9PN0 - chains E and A of the 5 polymer chains in the assembly; structure by electron microscopy, 2.30 A resolution.

# Chain E
Protein: HL2
Amino-acid sequence (17 residues; numbered 1 to 18; 1 number in that range is skipped by the numbering (no residue carries it; nothing is unmodelled there); the number before each row is that of its first residue):
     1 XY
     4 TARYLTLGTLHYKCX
Modified / non-standard residues: ACE (acetyl group) at position 1; NH2 (amino group) at position 18
Covalent attachments: covalent link ACE_1-Cys17

# Chain A
Protein: Huntingtin
From: Homo sapiens
UniProtKB: P42858 (HD_HUMAN); the construct has insertions or renumbered stretches relative to UniProt, so the offset changes along the chain: 1-38 = UniProt 1-38; 41-3144 = UniProt 39-3142
Amino-acid sequence (3156 residues; row label = number of the first residue in the row):
     1 MATLEKLMKAFESLKSFQQQQQQQQQQQQQQQQQQQQQQQPPPPPPPPPP
    51 PQLPQPPPQAQPLLPQPQPPPPPPPPPPGPAVAEEPLHRPKKELSATKKD
   101 RVNHCLTICENIVAQSVRNSPEFQKLLGIAMELFLLCSDDAESDVRMVAD
   151 ECLNKVIKALMDSNLPRLQLELYKEIKKNGAPRSLRAALWRFAELAHLVR
   201 PQKCRPYLVNLLPCLTRTSKRPEESVQETLAAAVPKIMASFGNFANDNEI
   251 KVLLKAFIANLKSSSPTIRRTAAGSAVSICQHSRRTQYFYSWLLNVLLGL
   301 LVPVEDEHSTLLILGVLLTLRYLVPLLQQQVKDTSLKGSFGVTRKEMEVS
   351 PSAEQLVQVYELTLHHTQHQDHNVVTGALELLQQLFRTPPPELLQTLTAV
   401 GGIGQLTAAKEESGGRSRSGSIVELIAGGGSSCSPVLSRKQKGKVLLGEE
   451 EALEDDSESRSDVSSSALTASVKDEISGELAASSGVSTPGSAGHDIITEQ
   501 PRSQHTLQADSVDLASCDLTSSATDGDEEDILSHSSSQVSAVPSDPAMDL
   551 NDGTQASSPISDSSQTTTEGPDSAVTPSDSSEIVLDGTDNQYLGLQIGQP
   601 QDEDEEATGILPDEASEAFRNSSMALQQAHLLKNMSHCRQPSDSSVDKFV
   651 LRDEATEPGDQENKPCRIKGDIGQSTDDDSAPLVHCVRLLSASFLLTGGK
   701 NVLVPDRDVRVSVKALALSCVGAAVALHPESFFSKLYKVPLDTTEYPEEQ
   751 YVSDILNYIDHGDPQVRGATAILCGTLICSILSRSRFHVGDWMGTIRTLT
   801 GNTFSLADCIPLLRKTLKDESSVTCKLACTAVRNCVMSLCSSSYSELGLQ
   851 LIIDVLTLRNSSYWLVRTELLETLAEIDFRLVSFLEAKAENLHRGAHHYT
   901 GLLKLQERVLNNVVIHLLGDEDPRVRHVAAASLIRLVPKLFYKCDQGQAD
   951 PVVAVARDQSSVYLKLLMHETQPPSHFSVSTITRIYRGYNLLPSITDVTM
  1001 ENNLSRVIAAVSHELITSTTRALTFGCCEALCLLSTAFPVCIWSLGWHCG
  1051 VPPLSASDESRKSCTVGMATMILTLLSSAWFPLDLSAHQDALILAGNLLA
  1101 ASAPKSLRSSWASEEEANPAATKQEEVWPALGDRALVPMVEQLFSHLLKV
  1151 INICAHVLDDVAPGPAIKAALPSLTNPPSLSPIRRKGKEKEPGEQASVPL
  1201 SPKKGSEASAASRQSDTSGPVTTSKSSSLGSFYHLPSYLKLHDVLKATHA
  1251 NYKVTLDLQNSTEKFGGFLRSALDVLSQILELATLQDIGKCVEEILGYLK
  1301 SCFSREPMMATVCVQQLLKTLFGTNLASQFDGLSSNPSKSQGRAQRLGSS
  1351 SVRPGLYHYCFMAPYTHFTQALADASLRNMVQAEQENDTSGWFDVLQKVS
  1401 TQLKTNLTSVTKNRADKNAIHNHIRLFEPLVIKALKQYTTTTCVQLQKQV
  1451 LDLLAQLVQLRVNYCLLDSDQVFIGFVLKQFEYIEVGQFRESEAIIPNIF
  1501 FFLVLLSYERYHSKQIIGIPKIIQLCDGIMASGRKAVTHAIPALQPIVHD
  1551 LFVLRGTNKADAGKELETQKEVVVSMLLRLIQYHQVLEMFILVLQQCHKE
  1601 NEDKWKRLSRQIADIILPMLAKQQMHIDSHEALGVLNTLFEILAPSSLRP
  1651 VDMLLRSMFVTPNTMASVSTVQLWISGILAILRVLISQSTEDIVLSRIQE
  1701 LSFSPYLISCTVINRLRDGDSTSTLEEHSEGKQIKNLPEETFSRFLLQLV
  1751 GILLEDIVTKQLKVEMSEQQHTFYCQELGTLLMCLIHIFKSGMFRRITAA
  1801 ATRLFRSDGCGGSFYTLDSLNLRARSMITTHPALVLLWCQILLLVNHTDY
  1851 RWWAEVQQTPKRHSLSSTKLLSPQMSGEEEDSDLAAKLGMCNREIVRRGA
  1901 LILFCDYVCQNLHDSEHLTWLIVNHIQDLISLSHEPPVQDFISAVHRNSA
  1951 ASGLFIQAIQSRCENLSTPTMLKKTLQCLEGIHLSQSGAVLTLYVDRLLC
  2001 TPFRVLARMVDILACRRVEMLLAANLQSSMAQLPMEELNRIQEYLQSSGL
  2051 AQRHQRLYSLLDRFRLSTMQDSLSPSPPVSSHPLDGDGHVSLETVSPDKD
  2101 WYVHLVKSQCWTRSDSALLEGAELVNRIPAEDMNAFMMNSEFNLSLLAPC
  2151 LSLGMSEISGGQKSALFEAAREVTLARVSGTVQQLPAVHHVFQPELPAEP
  2201 AAYWSKLNDLFGDAALYQSLPTLARALAQYLVVVSKLPSHLHLPPEKEKD
  2251 IVKFVVATLEALSWHLIHEQIPLSLDLQAGLDCCCLALQLPGLWSVVSST
  2301 EFVTHACSLIHCVHFILEAVAVQPGEQLLSPERRTNTPKAISEEEEEVDP
  2351 NTQNPKYITAACEMVAEMVESLQSVLALGHKRNSGVPAFLTPLLRNIIIS
  2401 LARLPLVNSYTRVPPLVWKLGWSPKPGGDFGTAFPEIPVEFLQEKEVFKE
  2451 FIYRINTLGWTSRTQFEETWATLLGVLVTQPLVMEQEESPPEEDTERTQI
  2501 NVLAVQAITSLVLSAMTVPVAGNPAVSCLEQQPRNKPLKALDTRFGRKLS
  2551 IIRGIVEQEIQAMVSKRENIATHHLYQAWDPVPSLSPATTGALISHEKLL
  2601 LQINPERELGSMSYKLGQVSIHSVWLGNSITPLREEEWDEEEEEEADAPA
  2651 PSSPPTSPVNSRKHRAGVDIHSCSQFLLELYSRWILPSSSARRTPAILIS
  2701 EVVRSLLVVSDLFTERNQFELMYVTLTELRRVHPSEDEILAQYLVPATCK
  2751 AAAVLGMDKAVAEPVSRLLESTLRSSHLPSRVGALHGILYVLECDLLDDT
  2801 AKQLIPVISDYLLSNLKGIAHCVNIHSQQHVLVMCATAFYLIENYPLDVG
  2851 PEFSASIIQMCGVMLSGSEESTPSIIYHCALRGLERLLLSEQLSRLDAES
  2901 LVKLSVDRVNVHSPHRAMAALGLMLTCMYTGKEKVSPGRTSDPNPAAPDS
  2951 ESVIVAMERVSVLFDRIRKGFPCEARVVARILPQFLDDFFPPQDIMNKVI
  3001 GEFLSNQQPYPQFMATVVYKVFQTLHSTGQSSMVRDWVMLSLSNFTQRAP
  3051 VAMATWSLSCFFVSASTSPWVAAILPHVISRMGKLEQVDVNLFCLVATDF
  3101 YRHQIEEELDRRAFQSVLEVVAAPGSPYHRLLTCLRNVHKVTTCGGSGDY
  3151 KDDDDK
Not modelled in the structure: 1-97, 330-348, 407-663, 971-982, 1054-1063, 1110-1125, 1165-1227, 1332-1352, 1378-1420, 1556-1562, 1721-1735, 1862-1888, 2068-2094, 2332-2353, 2479-2495, 2587-2590, 2633-2665, 2688-2695, 2728-2781, 2794-2827, 2849-2854, 2893-2912, 2931-2954, 3106, 3124-3126, 3137-3156
Construct notes: insertion (39-40); conflict His2311 (Tyr2309 in P42858), Ile2788 (Val2786 in P42858); expression tag (3145-3156)
Swiss-Prot annotation at these positions:
  - region: Thr3 to Ser13 (Sufficient for interaction with TPR), Gly493 to Gln504 (Interaction with ZDHHC17)
  - motif: Ile2397 to Leu2406 (Nuclear export signal)
  - site (Cleavage): Asp513, Leu514, Asp530, Ile531, Asp552, Gly553, Asp586, Gly587, Asp589, Asn590
  - modified residue: Lys9 (N6-acetyllysine), Lys178 (N6-acetyllysine), Lys236 (N6-acetyllysine), Lys345 (N6-acetyllysine), Ser413 (Phosphoserine), Ser419 (Phosphoserine), Ser421 (Phosphoserine), Ser434 (Phosphoserine), Lys444 (N6-acetyllysine), Ser642 (Phosphoserine), Ser645 (Phosphoserine), Ser1181 (Phosphoserine), Ser1201 (Phosphoserine), Ser1872 (Phosphoserine), Ser1876 (Phosphoserine)
  - lipidation: Gly553 (N-myristoyl glycine)

# Interface between chain E and chain A
Residue-residue contacts - 30 pairs, chain E then chain A:
  ACE_1(E) with Cys666(A); Ile668(A)
  Tyr2(E) with Cys666(A), hydrophobic; Ile668(A), hydrophobic; Ile672(A); Gly673(A); Gln674(A), hydrogen bond
  Thr4(E) with Gln674(A)
  Ala5(E) with Gln674(A)
  Arg6(E) with Gln674(A), hydrogen bond (backbone-side chain); Thr676(A)
  Tyr7(E) with Glu361(A); His365(A); Thr676(A)
  Leu8(E) with Glu361(A), hydrogen bond (backbone-side chain); Ile403(A), hydrophobic; Thr676(A)
  Thr9(E) with Glu354(A); Gln358(A); Glu361(A), hydrogen bond
  Leu10(E) with Val302(A); Val304(A), hydrophobic
  Leu13(E) with Val304(A), hydrophobic; His365(A)
  Tyr15(E) with His365(A), hydrogen bond; Gln368(A); Cys666(A), hydrophobic
  Lys16(E) with Cys666(A), hydrogen bond (backbone-backbone)
  Cys17(E) with Pro665(A); Cys666(A), hydrogen bond (side chain-backbone)
Interface residues without a listed pair, chain A (21 interface residues in all): Val357, Leu364, Leu406, Gly670, Ser675, His685

# Summary
13 residues of chain E face 21 of chain A across their interface; the contacts include 7 hydrogen bonds. Among
the polar pairs are Tyr2(E)-Gln674(A), Arg6(E)-Gln674(A) and Leu8(E)-Glu361(A).
Here chain E is HL2 and chain A is Huntingtin (Homo sapiens). Entry 9PN0 (Structure of HTTQ23-HAP40 complex
bound to macrocycles HHD3, HD4 and HL2) was determined by electron microscopy, deposited together with 9PMW.
